5T03 - chain A; structure by X-ray diffraction, 2.10 A resolution.

== Chain A ==
Name: maltose binding protein - heparan sulfate 6-O-sulfotransferase isoform 3 fusion protein
Source organism: Escherichia coli O157:H7
Notes: EC 2.8.2.-
Reference sequence: chimeric construct of P0AEY0, A0MGZ7: residues 1-366 from P0AEY0 (MALE_ECO57) positions 27-392 (UniProt number = residue number + 26); residues 1075-1395 from A0MGZ7 positions 75-395 (UniProt number = residue number - 1000)
Chain sequence (692 residues; numbered 0 to 1395; 704 numbers in that range are skipped by the numbering (no residue carries them; nothing is unmodelled there); the number before each row is that of its first residue; numbering starts at 0):
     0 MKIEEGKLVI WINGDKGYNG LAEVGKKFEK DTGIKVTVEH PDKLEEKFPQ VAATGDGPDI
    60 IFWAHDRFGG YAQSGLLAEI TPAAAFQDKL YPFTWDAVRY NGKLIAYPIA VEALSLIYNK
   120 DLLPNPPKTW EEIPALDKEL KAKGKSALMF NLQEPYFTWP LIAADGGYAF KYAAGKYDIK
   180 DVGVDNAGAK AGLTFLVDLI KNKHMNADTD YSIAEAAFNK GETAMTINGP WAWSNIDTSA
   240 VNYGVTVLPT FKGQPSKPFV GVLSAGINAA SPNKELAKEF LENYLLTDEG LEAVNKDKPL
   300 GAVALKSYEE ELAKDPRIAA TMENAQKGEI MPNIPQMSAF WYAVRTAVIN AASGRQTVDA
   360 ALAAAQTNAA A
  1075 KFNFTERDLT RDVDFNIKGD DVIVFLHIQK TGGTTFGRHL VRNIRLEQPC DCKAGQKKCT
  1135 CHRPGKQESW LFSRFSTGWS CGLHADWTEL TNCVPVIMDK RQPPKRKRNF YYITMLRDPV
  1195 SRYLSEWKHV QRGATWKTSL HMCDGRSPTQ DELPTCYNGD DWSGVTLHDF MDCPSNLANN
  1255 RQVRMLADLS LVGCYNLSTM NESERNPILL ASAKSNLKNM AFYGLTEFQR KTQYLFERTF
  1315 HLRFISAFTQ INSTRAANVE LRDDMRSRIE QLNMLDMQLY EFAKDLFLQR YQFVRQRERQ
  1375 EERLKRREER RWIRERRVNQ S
Unresolved in the structure: 0-1, 1174-1181, 1384-1395
Disulfide bonds: Cys1124-Cys1135, Cys1126-Cys1133, Cys1155-Cys1167, Cys1217-Cys1268, Cys1230-Cys1247
Construct notes: initiating methionine (0); engineered mutation Ala82 (Asp108 in P0AEY0), Ala83 (Lys109 in P0AEY0), Ala172 (Glu198 in P0AEY0), Ala173 (Asn199 in P0AEY0), Ala239 (Lys265 in P0AEY0), Ala359 (Glu385 in P0AEY0), Ala362 (Lys388 in P0AEY0), Ala363 (Asp389 in P0AEY0); linker (367-370)
Ion coordination: Na+ site 1: Asn1232, Asp1235; Na+ site 2: Ala1331, Val1333
Small-molecule neighbours: adenosine-3'-5'-diphosphate (A3P): His1101, Ile1102, Gln1103, Lys1104, Thr1105, Gly1106, Gly1107, Thr1108, Thr1109, Arg1191, Ser1199, Thr1300, Gln1303, Thr1323, Gln1324, Ile1325, Thr1328, Arg1329, Ala1330
UniProt features mapped onto this chain:
  - active site: His1158 (Proton acceptor)
  - binding site (3'-phosphoadenylyl sulfate): His1101 to Thr1109, Arg1191, Ser1199, Thr1323 to Ile1325, Arg1329, Ala1330
  - binding site (substrate): Lys1131, Lys1132, Arg1148, Trp1153, His1158, His1203, Trp1210
  - glycosylation (N-linked (GlcNAc...) asparagine): Asn1077, Asn1270, Asn1275, Asn1326, Asn1393
From the paper describing this entry:
  - binding site for l(+)-tartaric acid: Arg1112
  - binding site for beta-D-glucopyranuronic acid: Lys1131
  - binding site for 2-deoxy-2-(sulfoamino)-alpha-D-glucopyranose: Lys1132
  - mutagenesis - H1101A (20- to 100-fold), K1104A (20- to 100-fold), K1131A/K1132A, K1132A: decreased catalytic activity on substrates IV to VII
  - mutagenesis - H1158A: abolished catalytic activity
  - mutagenesis - H1203A, W1210A: decreased catalytic activity
  - mutagenesis - K1132A: unchanged catalytic activity on substrate VIII
  - mutagenesis - K1132E: decreased catalytic activity on substrate VIII
  - specificity-determining residues: Lys1132
  - mutagenesis - R1112E (7-fold), R1116E, K1202E, R1329E: increased catalytic activity on Substrate VI
  - mutagenesis - R1329A: unchanged catalytic activity

== Summary ==
Bound to chain A: adenosine-3'-5'-diphosphate. Asn1232 and Asp1235 coordinate Na+ site 1. From UniProt:
active-site residue His1158, 16 residues binding 3'-phosphoadenylyl sulfate and 7 substrate-binding residues.
From the paper: a binding site for l(+)-tartaric acid at Arg1112; H1101A, K1104A and K1131A/K1132A, among
others, reduce catalytic activity on substrates IV to VII; 13 substitutions were tested in all.
Chain A is maltose binding protein - heparan sulfate 6-O-sulfotransferase isoform 3 fusion protein
(Escherichia coli O157:H7); the structure, Crystal structure of heparan sulfate 6-O-sulfotransferase with
bound PAP and glucuronic acid containing hexasaccharide substrate, was determined by X-ray diffraction,
deposited together with 5T05 and 5T0A.
